PDB entry 6TUZ | X-ray diffraction, 1.24 A resolution | chain A

[Chain A]
Molecule: Palmitoleoyl-protein carboxylesterase NOTUM
Source organism: Homo sapiens
Notes: EC 3.1.1.98
UniProtKB: Q6P988 (NOTUM_HUMAN); numbering as in UniProt (aligned over 81-451)
Sequence (383 residues; numbered 78 to 460; the number before each row is that of its first residue):
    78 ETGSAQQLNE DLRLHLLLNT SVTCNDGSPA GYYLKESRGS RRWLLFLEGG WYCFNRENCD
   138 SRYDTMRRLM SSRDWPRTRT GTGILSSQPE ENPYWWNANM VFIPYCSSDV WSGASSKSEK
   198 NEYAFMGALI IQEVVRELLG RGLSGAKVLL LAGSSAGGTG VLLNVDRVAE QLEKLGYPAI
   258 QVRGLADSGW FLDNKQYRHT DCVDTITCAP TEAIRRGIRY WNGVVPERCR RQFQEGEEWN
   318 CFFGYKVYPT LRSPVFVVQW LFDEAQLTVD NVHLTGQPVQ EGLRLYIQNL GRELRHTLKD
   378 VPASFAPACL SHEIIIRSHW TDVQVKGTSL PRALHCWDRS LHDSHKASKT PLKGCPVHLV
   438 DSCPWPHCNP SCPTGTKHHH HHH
Not modelled in the structure: 78-86, 282-284, 352-354, 420-427, 452-460
Differences from the reference sequence: expression tag (78-80, 452-460); engineered mutation Ser330 (Cys in Q6P988)
UniProt features mapped onto this chain:
  - active site (Charge relay system): Ser232, Asp340, His389
  - modified residue: Ser81 (Phosphoserine)
  - glycosylation: Asn96 (N-linked (GlcNAc...) asparagine)
Disulfide bonds: Cys101-Cys183, Cys130-Cys136, Cys279-Cys285, Cys306-Cys318, Cys386-Cys449, Cys413-Cys432, Cys440-Cys445
Glycans and other covalent adducts: N-acetylglucosamine (NAG) linked to Asn96
Ligand contacts: theophylline (TEP): Trp128, Tyr129, Val187, Ala233, Thr236, Phe268, Pro287, Ile291, Phe319, Phe320, Val346
Reported in the primary citation:
  - conformationally variable residues (loop rearrangement): His389, Glu390, Ile391
  - catalytic residues: Ser232, Asp340, His389 (citing earlier work)
  - binding site for theophylline: Trp128, Tyr129, Val187, Thr236, Phe268, Pro287

[Overview]
Bound to chain A: theophylline. N-acetylglucosamine is covalently linked to Asn96. UniProt lists 3 active-site
residues. The paper reports catalytic residues Ser232, Asp340 and His389; a binding site for theophylline at
Trp128, Tyr129 and Val187 among others.
Chain A is Palmitoleoyl-protein carboxylesterase NOTUM (Homo sapiens); the structure, Theophylline-Notum
complex, was determined by X-ray diffraction, deposited together with 6TV4.
